Entry 3DJR (X-ray diffraction, 2.02 A resolution); this record covers chains A and B.

Chain A (and B):
Protein: Transthyretin
From: Homo sapiens
Notes: chain B of this document is another copy of the same molecule, construct and numbering; everything in this record applies to it too
UniProtKB: P02766 (TTHY_HUMAN); residues 1-127 here correspond to UniProt positions 21-147 (UniProt number = residue number + 20)
Sequence (127 residues; each row starts with the number of its first residue):
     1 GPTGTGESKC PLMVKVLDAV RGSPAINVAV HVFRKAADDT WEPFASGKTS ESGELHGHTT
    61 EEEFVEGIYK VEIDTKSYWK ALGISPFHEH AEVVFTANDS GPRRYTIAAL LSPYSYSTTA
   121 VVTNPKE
Disordered / not traced: 1-9, 125-127
Construct notes: engineered mutation His-58 (Leu78 in P02766)
Swiss-Prot annotation at these positions:
  - binding site (L-thyroxine): Lys-15, Glu-54, Ser-117
  - modified residue: Cys-10 (Sulfocysteine), Glu-42 (4-carboxyglutamate), Ser-52 (Phosphoserine)
  - glycosylation: Asn-98 (N-linked (GlcNAc...) asparagine)
What the authors report for this chain:
  - conformationally variable residues (side-chain flip): His-58

Chain A / chain B interface:
Pairs across the interface (45):
  Ile-68(A) / Glu-89(B)
  Lys-76(A) / Thr-96(B)
  Phe-87(A) / Phe-95(B)  hydrophobic
  Phe-87(A) / Thr-96(B)  hydrogen bond (backbone-backbone)
  Phe-87(A) / Tyr-105(B)  hydrophobic
  Phe-87(A) / Ile-107(B)  hydrophobic
  Phe-87(A) / Ala-120(B)  hydrophobic
  His-88(A) / Val-93(B)
  His-88(A) / Val-94(B)
  His-88(A) / Thr-118(B)
  Glu-89(A) / Ile-68(B)
  Glu-89(A) / Val-94(B)  hydrogen bond (backbone-backbone)
  Glu-89(A) / Phe-95(B)
  Glu-89(A) / Thr-96(B)  hydrogen bond
  His-90(A) / Val-94(B)
  Glu-92(A) / Glu-92(B)
  Glu-92(A) / Val-94(B)
  Glu-92(A) / Tyr-116(B)  hydrogen bond (backbone-side chain)
  Val-93(A) / His-88(B)
  Val-94(A) / His-88(B)
  Val-94(A) / Glu-89(B)  hydrogen bond (backbone-backbone)
  Val-94(A) / His-90(B)
  Val-94(A) / Glu-92(B)
  Phe-95(A) / Phe-87(B)  hydrophobic
  Phe-95(A) / Glu-89(B)
  Thr-96(A) / Glu-89(B)  hydrogen bond
  Tyr-105(A) / Phe-87(B)  hydrophobic
  Ile-107(A) / Phe-87(B)  hydrophobic
  Tyr-114(A) / Thr-119(B)
  Tyr-114(A) / Ala-120(B)  hydrogen bond (backbone-backbone)
  Ser-115(A) / Thr-118(B)  hydrogen bond (side chain-backbone)
  Ser-115(A) / Thr-119(B)  hydrogen bond
  Tyr-116(A) / Glu-92(B)  hydrogen bond (side chain-backbone)
  Tyr-116(A) / Ser-117(B)
  Tyr-116(A) / Thr-118(B)  hydrogen bond (backbone-backbone)
  Ser-117(A) / Tyr-116(B)
  Ser-117(A) / Ser-117(B)
  Thr-118(A) / Ser-115(B)  hydrogen bond (backbone-side chain)
  Thr-118(A) / Tyr-116(B)  hydrogen bond (backbone-backbone)
  Thr-119(A) / Tyr-114(B)
  Thr-119(A) / Ser-115(B)  hydrogen bond
  Ala-120(A) / Phe-87(B)  hydrophobic
  Ala-120(A) / Tyr-114(B)  hydrogen bond (backbone-backbone)
  Val-122(A) / Phe-87(B)  hydrophobic
  Val-122(A) / Tyr-114(B)  hydrophobic
Other interface residues (no listed pair), chain B (21 interface residues in all): Lys-76, Val-122

In short:
Chain A and chain B each contribute 21 residues to their interface; the contacts include 15 hydrogen bonds.
Polar pairs include Glu-89(A)/Thr-96(B), Glu-92(A)/Tyr-116(B) and Ser-115(A)/Thr-118(B). From UniProt: 3
L-thyroxine-binding residues on chain A. The paper reports conformational variability at His-58(A).
Chain A and chain B are both Transthyretin (Homo sapiens); the structure, CRYSTAL STRUCTURE OF TRANSTHYRETIN
VARIANT L58H at neutral pH, was determined by X-ray diffraction (same publication as 3DJS, 3DJT, 3DJZ, 3DK0
and 3DK2).
